PDB entry 8WH9 | electron microscopy, 3.31 A resolution | chains I and K of the 11 polymer chains in the assembly

Chain I:
Molecule: sense strand (147-nt DNA)
Sequence (147 nucleotides; numbered 1 to 147; the number before each row is that of its first residue):
     1 ATCGAGAATCCCGGTGCCGAGGCCGCTCAATTGGTCGTAGACAGCTCTAG
    51 CACCGCTTAAACGCACGTACGCGCTGTCCCCCGCGTTTAACCGCCCAAGG
   101 GGATTACTCCCTAGTCTCCAGGCACGTGTCAGATATATACATCCGAT
Unresolved in the structure: 1-4, 147

Chain K:
Name: ATP-dependent DNA helicase DDM1
Organism: Arabidopsis thaliana
Notes: EC 3.6.4.12
UniProtKB: Q9XFH4 (DDM1_ARATH); residue numbers follow UniProt; this construct covers 1-764
Chain sequence (765 residues; each row starts with the number of its first residue; numbering starts at 0):
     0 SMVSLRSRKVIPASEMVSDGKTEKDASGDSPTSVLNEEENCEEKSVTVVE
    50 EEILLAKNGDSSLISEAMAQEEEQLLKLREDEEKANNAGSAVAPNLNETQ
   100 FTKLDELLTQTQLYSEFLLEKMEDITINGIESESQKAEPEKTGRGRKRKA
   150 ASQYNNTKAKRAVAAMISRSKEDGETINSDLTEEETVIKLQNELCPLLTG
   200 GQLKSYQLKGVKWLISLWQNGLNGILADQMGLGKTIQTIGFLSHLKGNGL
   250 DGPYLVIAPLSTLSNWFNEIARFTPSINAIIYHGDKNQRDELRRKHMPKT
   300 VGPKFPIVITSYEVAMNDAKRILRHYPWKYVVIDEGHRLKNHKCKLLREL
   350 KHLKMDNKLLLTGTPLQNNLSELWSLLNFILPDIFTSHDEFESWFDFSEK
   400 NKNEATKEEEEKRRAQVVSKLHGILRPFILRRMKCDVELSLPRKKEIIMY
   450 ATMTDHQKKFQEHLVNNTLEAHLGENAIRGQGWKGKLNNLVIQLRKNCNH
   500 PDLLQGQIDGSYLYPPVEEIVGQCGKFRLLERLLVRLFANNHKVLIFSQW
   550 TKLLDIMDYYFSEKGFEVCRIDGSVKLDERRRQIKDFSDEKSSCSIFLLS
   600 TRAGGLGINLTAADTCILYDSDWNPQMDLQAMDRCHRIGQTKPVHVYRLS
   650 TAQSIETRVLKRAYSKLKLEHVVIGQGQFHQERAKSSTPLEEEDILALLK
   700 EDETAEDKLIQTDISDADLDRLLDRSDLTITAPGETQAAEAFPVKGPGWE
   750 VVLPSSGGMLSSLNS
Unresolved in the structure: 0-202, 393-414, 677-764
Differences from the reference sequence: expression tag (0)
Small-molecule neighbours:
  - ADP (adenosine-5'-diphosphate): Lys203, Tyr205, Gln206, Gly230, Leu231, Gly232, Lys233, Thr234, Ile235, Arg271, Phe272, Asn608, Arg636, Ile637
  - beryllium trifluoride (BEF): Lys233, Thr234, Gly606, Arg633, Arg636
Swiss-Prot annotation at these positions:
  - motif: Arg145 to Gln152 (Nuclear localization signal 1), Asp333 to His336 (DEAH box), Leu429 to Val436 (Nuclear localization signal 2)
  - binding site (ATP): Asp227 to Thr234

Chain I / chain K interface:
Pairs across the interface (13; chain I residue first):
  DC17(I) - Lys319(K)  salt bridge to the phosphate
  DC17(I) - His351(K)  salt bridge to the phosphate
  DC94(I) - Lys344(K)  salt bridge to the phosphate
  DC95(I) - Arg337(K)  phosphate contact
  DC95(I) - Cys343(K)  hydrogen bond to the phosphate
  DC95(I) - Lys344(K)  hydrogen bond to the phosphate
  DC95(I) - Leu345(K)  hydrogen bond to the phosphate
  DC96(I) - Lys339(K)  salt bridge to the phosphate
  DC96(I) - Arg601(K)  sugar contact
  DA97(I) - Asn623(K)  phosphate contact
  DA98(I) - Trp622(K)  phosphate contact
  DA98(I) - Lys665(K)  salt bridge to the phosphate
  DG99(I) - Trp622(K)  phosphate contact
Also at the interface, not in a pair above, chain K (14 interface residues in all): Met315, Asn340, Arg661

In short:
7 residues of chain I face 14 of chain K across their interface, with 3 hydrogen bonds and 5 salt bridges.
Among the polar pairs are DC95(I)-Cys343(K), DC95(I)-Lys344(K) and DC95(I)-Leu345(K). Chain K binds beryllium
trifluoride and ADP. UniProt lists 8 ATP-binding residues on chain K.
Here chain I is sense strand (147-nt DNA) and chain K is ATP-dependent DNA helicase DDM1 (Arabidopsis
thaliana). Entry 8WH9 (Structure of DDM1-nucleosome complex in ADP-BeFx state) was determined by electron
microscopy together with 8WH5, 8WH8, 8WHA and 8WHB from the same study.
